3JBW - chains B and G of the 10 polymer chains in the assembly; structure by electron microscopy, 4.60 A resolution (low resolution: residue-level contacts below are approximate; hydrogen-bond / salt-bridge calls are withheld).

== Chain B ==
Molecule: V(D)J recombination-activating protein 2
Organism: Danio rerio
UniProt: Q1RLW7 (Q1RLW7_DANRE); residues 1-530 here = UniProt positions 1-530
Sequence (533 residues; numbered -2 to 530; the number before each row is that of its first residue; numbers below 1 keep their minus sign (Gly-2 is residue -2)):
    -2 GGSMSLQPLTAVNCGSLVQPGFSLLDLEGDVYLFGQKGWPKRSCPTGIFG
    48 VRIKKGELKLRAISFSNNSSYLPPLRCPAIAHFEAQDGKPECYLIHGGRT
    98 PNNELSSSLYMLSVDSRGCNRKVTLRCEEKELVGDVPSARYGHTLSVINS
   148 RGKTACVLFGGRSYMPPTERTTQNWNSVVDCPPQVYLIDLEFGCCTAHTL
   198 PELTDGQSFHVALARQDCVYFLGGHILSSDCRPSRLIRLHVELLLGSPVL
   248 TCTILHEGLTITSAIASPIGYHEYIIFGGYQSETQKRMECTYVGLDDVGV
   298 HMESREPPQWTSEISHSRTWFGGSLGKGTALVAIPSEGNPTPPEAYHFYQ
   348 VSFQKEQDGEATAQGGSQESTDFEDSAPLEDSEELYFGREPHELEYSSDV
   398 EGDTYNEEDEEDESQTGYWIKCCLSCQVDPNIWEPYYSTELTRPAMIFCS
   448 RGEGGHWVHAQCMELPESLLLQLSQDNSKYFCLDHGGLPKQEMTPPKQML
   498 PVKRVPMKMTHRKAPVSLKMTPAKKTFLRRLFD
Disordered / not traced: -2 to 0, 352-530
Sequence notes: expression tag (-2 to 0)

== Chain G ==
Molecule: Nicked 23-RSS intermediate reverse strand
Sequence (61 nucleotides; row label = number of the first residue in the row):
     1 CTGCAGGGTTTTTGTACAGCCAGACAGTGGAGTACTACCACTGTGTAAGA
    51 CAGGCCAGATC

== Chain B / chain G interface ==
Residue-residue contacts - 8 pairs, chain B then chain G:
  Lys38(B) - DG49(G)
  Lys38(B) - DA50(G)
  Arg39(B) - DA50(G)
  Arg39(B) - DC51(G)
  Ser40(B) - DA50(G)
  Asn117(B) - DG58(G)
  Asn117(B) - DA59(G)
  Arg118(B) - DA59(G)
Interface residues without a listed pair, chain B (6 interface residues in all): Cys116
Interface residues without a listed pair, chain G (7 interface residues in all): DA48, DT60

== Summary ==
Chain B and chain G form an interface of 6 and 7 residues respectively.
Chain B is V(D)J recombination-activating protein 2 (Danio rerio) and chain G is Nicked 23-RSS intermediate
reverse strand; the structure, Cryo-electron microscopy structure of RAG Paired Complex (with NBD, no
symmetry), was determined by electron microscopy together with 3JBX and 3JBY from the same study.
